PDB entry 6JKG | X-ray diffraction, 2.90 A resolution | chains A and B

[Chain A (and B)]
Molecule: Sterol-4-alpha-carboxylate 3-dehydrogenase, decarboxylating
Source organism: Homo sapiens
Notes: EC 1.1.1.170; chain B of this document is another copy of the same molecule, construct and numbering; everything in this record applies to it too
Reference sequence: Q15738 (NSDHL_HUMAN); residues 31-267 here = UniProt positions 31-267
Amino-acid sequence (245 residues; each row starts with the number of its first residue):
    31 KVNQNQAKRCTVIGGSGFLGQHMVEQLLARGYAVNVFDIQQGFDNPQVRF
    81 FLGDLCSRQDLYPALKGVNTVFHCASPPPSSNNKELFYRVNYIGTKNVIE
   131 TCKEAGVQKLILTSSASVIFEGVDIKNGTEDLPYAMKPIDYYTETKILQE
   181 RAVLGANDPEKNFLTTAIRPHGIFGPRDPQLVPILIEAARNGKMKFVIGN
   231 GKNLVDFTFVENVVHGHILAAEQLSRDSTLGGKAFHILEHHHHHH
Not modelled in the structure: 31-34, 152-167, 204-208, 272-275 (chain B: 31-35, 109-112, 152-167, 204-208, 272-275)
Differences from the reference sequence: expression tag (268-275)
Swiss-Prot annotation at these positions:
  - active site: Tyr172 (Proton acceptor)
  - binding site (NAD(+)): Lys176
  - natural variant: Ala105 (A105V: In CHILD), Ala182 (A182P: In CHILD), Gly205 (G205S: In CHILD), Lys232 (deletion: In CKS)
From the paper describing this entry:
  - conformationally variable residues (loop rearrangement, order/disorder transition): Asp74, His201 to Leu211, Gly222
  - self-association interface (contacts with another copy of this molecule): His201 to Thr238
  - disease-associated variants - G205S, K232DEL: decreased stability
  - catalytic residues: Tyr172, Lys176 (by similarity / conservation)
  - mutagenesis - G47S, C104T: decreased binding to compound 9

[Chain A / chain B interface]
Residue-residue contacts (95; chain A residue first):
  Ile149(A) with Phe226(B), hydrophobic
  Leu184(A) with Arg220(B)
  Ile198(A) with Leu215(B), hydrophobic
  Arg199(A) with Ala218(B)
  Pro200(A) with Glu269(B)
  His201(A) with Glu269(B), hydrogen bond (backbone-side chain); His270(B); His271(B), hydrogen bond (side chain-backbone)
  Gln210(A) with Gly229(B); Asn230(B)
  Leu211(A) with Ile228(B), hydrophobic; Gly229(B)
  Val212(A) with Ile228(B); Gly229(B), hydrogen bond (backbone-backbone); Gly231(B); His270(B)
  Pro213(A) with Val227(B); Leu268(B)
  Ile214(A) with Val227(B), hydrogen bond (backbone-backbone); Gly229(B); Ile267(B); Leu268(B), hydrogen bond (backbone-backbone); His270(B)
  Leu215(A) with Phe226(B); Val227(B), hydrogen bond (backbone-backbone); Gly246(B); Ala250(B), hydrophobic; Phe265(B), hydrophobic; His266(B); Ile267(B), hydrophobic
  Ile216(A) with Ile216(B), hydrophobic; Lys225(B); Phe265(B); His266(B), hydrogen bond (backbone-backbone); Leu268(B), hydrophobic
  Glu217(A) with Lys225(B), hydrogen bond (backbone-backbone); Lys263(B); Ala264(B); Phe265(B)
  Ala218(A) with Arg199(B); Ala264(B), hydrogen bond (backbone-backbone); His266(B)
  Lys223(A) with Met224(B)
  Met224(A) with Glu217(B); Met224(B), hydrophobic
  Lys225(A) with Ile216(B); Glu217(B), hydrogen bond (backbone-backbone)
  Phe226(A) with Ile149(B), hydrophobic; Leu215(B)
  Val227(A) with Pro213(B); Ile214(B), hydrogen bond (backbone-backbone); Leu215(B), hydrogen bond (backbone-backbone)
  Ile228(A) with Phe150(B), hydrophobic; Leu211(B), hydrophobic; Val212(B); Ile214(B)
  Gly229(A) with Leu211(B); Val212(B), hydrogen bond (backbone-backbone); Ile214(B)
  Asn230(A) with Gln210(B), hydrogen bond
  Gly231(A) with Gln210(B); Val212(B)
  Lys232(A) with Gln210(B)
  Phe239(A) with His271(B)
  Gly246(A) with Leu215(B)
  Leu249(A) with Ile214(B), hydrophobic
  Gly262(A) with Arg220(B)
  Lys263(A) with Glu217(B), salt bridge; Arg220(B)
  Ala264(A) with Glu217(B); Ala218(B), hydrogen bond (backbone-backbone)
  Phe265(A) with Leu215(B), hydrophobic; Ile216(B); Glu217(B)
  His266(A) with Ile214(B); Leu215(B); Ile216(B), hydrogen bond (backbone-backbone); Ala218(B); Leu268(B)
  Ile267(A) with Ile214(B); Leu268(B); Glu269(B), hydrogen bond (backbone-backbone)
  Leu268(A) with Pro213(B); Ile214(B), hydrogen bond (backbone-backbone); Ile216(B), hydrophobic; His266(B); Ile267(B)
  Glu269(A) with His201(B); Phe239(B); Asn242(B), hydrogen bond; Ile267(B), hydrogen bond (backbone-backbone); Leu268(B); Glu269(B)
  His270(A) with Phe239(B)
  His271(A) with Phe239(B)
Other interface residues (no listed pair), chain A (42 interface residues in all): Phe150, Arg181, Gly202, His245
Other interface residues (no listed pair), chain B (39 interface residues in all): Ile198, Pro209, Lys223, Leu249

[In short]
Chain A and chain B form an interface of 42 and 39 residues respectively; the contacts include 20 hydrogen
bonds and 1 salt bridge. Polar contacts include Lys263(A)-Glu217(B), His201(A)-Glu269(B) and
His201(A)-His271(B). The paper reports catalytic residues Tyr172(A) and Lys176(A); G205S and K232DEL of chain
A reduce stability; 4 substitutions were tested in all.
Chain A and chain B are both Sterol-4-alpha-carboxylate 3-dehydrogenase, decarboxylating (Homo sapiens); the
structure, The NAD+-free form of human NSDHL, was determined by X-ray diffraction together with 6JKH from the
same study.
